PDB entry 9CC7 | electron microscopy, 3.14 A resolution | chains F and J of the 10 polymer chains in the assembly

Chain F:
Molecule: PhiTE tail terminator protein
Organism: Pectobacterium phage phiTE
UniProt: K9L5Q6 (K9L5Q6_9CAUD); residues 1-235 here = UniProt positions 1-235
Sequence (235 residues; row label = number of the first residue in the row):
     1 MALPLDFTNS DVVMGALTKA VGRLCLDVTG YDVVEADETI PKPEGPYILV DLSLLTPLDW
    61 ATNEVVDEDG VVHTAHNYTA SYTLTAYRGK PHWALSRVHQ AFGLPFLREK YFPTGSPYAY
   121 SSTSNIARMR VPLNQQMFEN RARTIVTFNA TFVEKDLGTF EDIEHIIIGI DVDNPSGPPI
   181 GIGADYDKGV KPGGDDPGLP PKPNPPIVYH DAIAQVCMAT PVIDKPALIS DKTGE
Not modelled in the structure: 1-3, 219-235

Chain J:
Molecule: Tail sheath protein
Organism: Pectobacterium phage phiTE
UniProt: K9L4E9 (K9L4E9_9CAUD); residues 1-473 here = UniProt positions 1-473
Sequence (473 residues; each row starts with the number of its first residue):
     1 MAEYQDKVVD VEVSLGTQPI DTVGFETPMF LAMHGNFPER IRFYVSTAGM VADGFAVGSP
    61 AYQFATNAFA GNFAPQRVAI GRMSIDSSKV DFTGTTNTEQ VVVNITLNKV VKAVKINVLP
   121 GNTPAQIATA LADAVTADAD LTGKATAVAT GTYVTVTAVS PNVVSVGKGA GVYKIVNESS
   181 ETVATVLPSV IAENHNWYFL ATEARSDADI VAAAEFAKAN YKLHIYNSTD VDAYAPENSA
   241 ASVFDTLKSL SYDSLGTSDA GADVDFTEGS VIGAMAANDP SYGDSLHLKT MPGMVPFAGS
   301 DTQRSNAWSR NANIYRGLYG GGSYIEGKTS SGQYVDVIRF SHWVKFRMEE SVFAYMKRRS
   361 DMGLSMKMSD EDLPVLKSVL MNNPINIGIR NGGILTGYDT ENKVSYDPTI IIPKRANIPT
   421 NDLAARILRD VKVELVYNNS LHYVKIRASV VLDRPAGQST NAQTPMSSSA VGV
Not modelled in the structure: 1-2, 16-24, 97-98, 117-122, 138-144, 161-163, 401, 467-473

Chain F / chain J interface:
Contacting residue pairs (17):
  Lys202(F) - Asn417(J)
  Asn204(F) - Pro419(J)
  Asn204(F) - Thr420(J)  hydrogen bond (side chain-backbone)
  Asn204(F) - Asn421(J)
  Pro205(F) - Asn421(J)  hydrogen bond (backbone-side chain)
  Pro205(F) - Asp422(J)
  Pro205(F) - Arg429(J)
  His210(F) - Ile427(J)
  His210(F) - Arg429(J)
  Ala212(F) - Glu349(J)
  Ile213(F) - Phe353(J)  hydrophobic
  Ala214(F) - Glu349(J)
  Ala214(F) - Val352(J)  hydrophobic
  Val216(F) - Lys345(J)
  Val216(F) - Met348(J)  hydrophobic
  Met218(F) - Ser341(J)
  Met218(F) - Lys345(J)
Other interface residues (no listed pair), chain F (12 interface residues in all): Pro206, Ile207, Cys217
Other interface residues (no listed pair), chain J (16 interface residues in all): Tyr221, Met356, Ala425

Summary:
The interface between chain F and chain J involves 12 residues on one side and 16 on the other; the contacts
include 2 hydrogen bonds. Polar contacts include Asn204(F)-Thr420(J) and Pro205(F)-Asn421(J).
Here chain F is PhiTE tail terminator protein and chain J is Tail sheath protein, both from Pectobacterium
phage phiTE. Entry 9CC7 (Bacteriophage PhiTE extended connector complex) was determined by electron microscopy
(same publication as 9CB9, 9CBA, 9CUL, 9CUY and 9MJN).
